6ZU5 - chains L50 and LB0 of the 74 polymer chains in the assembly; structure by electron microscopy, 2.90 A resolution.

# Chain L50
Molecule: 25S rRNA
Organism: Paranosema locustae
Sequence (2639 nucleotides; each row starts with the number of its first residue):
     1 ACACACCCCGGUGGGGGAUCCCUCGGCCUGCGCGCCGGGCAAGGACGCGG
    51 ACGCACGCGAUAGACGGCACGAUCCUCAGACACGACUGCCGGUCUCCGAC
   101 AGCGGCGCAGCCGCAGACAACCCCCCGGACUUAAGCAUAUCACUAGGGGG
   151 CGGAGAAGAAACCAACAGGGAUUCCUGCAGUAGCGGCGAGCGAACAGGGA
   201 CGAGCCCGCAUGGCAAUCGGCAUCGCCGAGUUGUGACAGCGCACCGCGAA
   251 CGCCCCGGACAGGGCGGCCACAGAGGGCGACAGCCCCGUAGCAGCGCGCA
   301 GCGGAGCGAGUAGCGCUGCUUGGUCAUGCAGCGCGAAGCGGUGGUGGCGC
   351 CAUCGAAGGCUAAAUACGCCGCAGGACCGAUAGCGCACAAGUACCGCGAG
   401 GGGACGGCGACGAGCAGCCCGCAGGGGCGGCGAAAGCGUGAAACCACCGG
   451 GGCGCCCACUUGUGGGCCCCGUCUUGAAACACGGACCAAGGAGUGCAUGU
   501 GCGCAGCGAGUCCGCUCCGCGGCGCAGCGAAGGCCAUCGAGCUGCGCACA
   551 UGCGACCCGAUAGGCAGUGAACUACGCCUGGGCAGGGCGAAGCCCGCGGA
   601 AACGCAGGUGGAGGCCCCGAGCCGUUCUGACGUGCAAUUCGAUGGCGCGA
   651 CCUGGGCGUAGCGGCGAAAGACCAAUCGAACUGCCUGGUAGCUGGUUCCC
   701 UCCGAAAUGUCCCGCAGGACAGCGGGCGCCCCGCAGGUCUGCCGCGUAGA
   751 GCAAUGGCGCGGCGUCCGGCAGCGCCGGCGCACCCCCAAACUGCGAAGCG
   801 GCAGGGCGCGCGCAGCAGCGUGCGCGCGCACAACUGCGGGCGCCUAGUGG
   851 GCCGCCGCUGGUAAGCAGCGCCGGCAAUGAGGACACAACCUCGUGCGCGG
   901 GCAAGGGACCCCAGCUGCGCACACAGACGAAGGGCGCGGGCGCGUCGCGA
   951 CAGCAGGGCGGUGGCCAUAGAGGUCGGCACCCGCUAAGAACCGUGUUGCA
  1001 ACGUACCUGCCGAACACGCCCGCCCCGAAAAUGGACGGUGCUCAGCGCAG
  1051 CCCCGACCCCGCGCACGCACAGCGUGGUAGGAGGGCGCGCCGGCGCCGCA
  1101 GAAGCGCAUGCGUGCGCAUGCGUGGAGGCACCCGCGGCGCAGAUCUUGGU
  1151 GGCAGUAGCACACUCGGGCGCGAGCCCCGAGGGCCGGGAGACGGGUUCUU
  1201 CCGCCAGGCCGCUCCGCGGAAGGUGAGCCGGGUCCUAAGGACGCGCUGGC
  1251 CCGCAACCGACAGGCAAGCGGGCACACAUUCCCGCGCCGUGUGCCAUGCG
  1301 GCAACGCACCGUGCGCGGCCGGGCGCAGGGCUGGCGCCGGGGGCCCUCCU
  1351 CCCCCGCAAAGCGGCCCGCCUGCGGACUCUUGCAGCACGAGGCAGCCCGC
  1401 GCCGCGUGGCGGGGCCGUCGCCGCGCGCCAGGACUCGCCCCCCGUGAAGC
  1451 CCCGCGCACGCACACACACGCCCGUACCAAUCCGCACCAGGGCUCCAGGG
  1501 CGCGCACCCCACGGCCAGGGCCCACGCAGGUUUGGGAAUUCGGCAAGCUG
  1551 GAUCCGCAACCUCGGGACAAGGAUUGGCUCCGGGCGCCGGAGCUGUCGCU
  1601 UCCAAGGGGAAUCCGACUGUUUAGUAAAAACAUAGCCUUGCGCCGCACGC
  1651 AAGGUGAAUUCUGCCCAGUGCCCGGGACGUCACGCCGGCGCGACCCGCGC
  1701 ACGCACGGGUCAACGGCGGGAGUAACUAUGACUCUCUUAAGGUAGCCAAA
  1751 CGCCUCGUCAUCUAAUUAGUGACGCGCAUGAAUGGAGCAACGAGAUUCCC
  1801 ACUGUCCCUACCUGCUCCCCAGCGAACCCACUGCCAAGGGAACGGGCUUG
  1851 GCGCAGUCAGCGGGGAAAGAAGACCCUGUUGAGCUUGACUCUAGUGUGGG
  1901 GCCGCGGCGCGCCGCGCCGGCGUAGGCAGGUGGGAGGUGCGCCGUGAGUG
  1951 AAAGACCACUGCGCGCGCGCGCGCCCGCUUCGCGCAGCAACGCCCCCAGA
  2001 UGGGGAGUUUGGCUGGGGCGGCACGUCUGCUAGACCCCAACGCAGACGUC
  2051 CUACGGUGGGCUCAGCGCGGACAGAACCCGCGCGUCGAGCACAAGGGCAA
  2101 ACGCCCGCCUCACGGCGCCCCCCCGGGUGCCGGCGGGAAACCGGGGCCUA
  2151 GCGAUCCCUCGCGCAUGCACGCCGCGUCGCGGGGGUGGCUGAAAAGUUAC
  2201 CACAGGGAUAACUGGCUUGUGGCGGCCAAGCGUCCGCAGCGACGCCGCUU
  2251 UUUGAUUCUUCGAUGUCGGCUCUUCCUAGCAUGGCGUGGCAGCGCGCGCC
  2301 AAGUGUUGGAUUGUUCACCCACUGACAGGGAACGUGAGCUGGGUUUAGAC
  2351 CGUCGUGAGACAGGUUAGUUUUACCCUACUGAGCGCGGACACACCGGGCA
  2401 GCGCGGGCUAGUACGAGAGGAACGCCCGUGCGGGGCCGCUGGUCCGCGCC
  2451 UGUCCGACAGGGCAGGUGCGCCGCUACGCCCCGUGCGUGUACGGCUGGAC
  2501 GCCUCUAAGCCGGAGCCGCCCCCCCGUGUGUCUAAACCCCUGGUUUCCGC
  2551 CCCCCGCGACCACGACGCGGCCGGGGGCUGGUGCUGUGCGCGUGCGAGCU
  2601 CUGCGAGCCGCUGAGGCUUCCAGACCCCUGCGGGGUGUU
Not modelled in the structure: 1-3, 771-773, 943-1016, 1357-1360, 1406-1425, 1676-1678, 1909-1973, 2385-2386, 2500-2501, 2538-2542, 2593, 2601-2602
Bound ions: Mg2+ site 1 near C21 (its only coordinating residue here); Mg2+ site 2 near A41 (its only coordinating residue here); Mg2+ site 3 near U61 (its only coordinating residue here); Mg2+ site 4: C65, G66; Mg2+ site 5: G128, C565 (shared with 2 residues of chain LN0); Mg2+ site 6: G135, C136, G1881; Mg2+ site 7: G135, C136; Mg2+ site 8 near C143 (its only coordinating residue here); Mg2+ site 9 near A156 (its only coordinating residue here); Mg2+ site 10 near G208 (its only coordinating residue here); Mg2+ site 11 near A249 (its only coordinating residue here); Mg2+ site 12 near G318 (its only coordinating residue here); 100 more Mg2+ sites not listed

# Chain LB0
Name: uL3
Organism: Paranosema locustae
Amino-acid sequence (385 residues; row label = number of the first residue in the row):
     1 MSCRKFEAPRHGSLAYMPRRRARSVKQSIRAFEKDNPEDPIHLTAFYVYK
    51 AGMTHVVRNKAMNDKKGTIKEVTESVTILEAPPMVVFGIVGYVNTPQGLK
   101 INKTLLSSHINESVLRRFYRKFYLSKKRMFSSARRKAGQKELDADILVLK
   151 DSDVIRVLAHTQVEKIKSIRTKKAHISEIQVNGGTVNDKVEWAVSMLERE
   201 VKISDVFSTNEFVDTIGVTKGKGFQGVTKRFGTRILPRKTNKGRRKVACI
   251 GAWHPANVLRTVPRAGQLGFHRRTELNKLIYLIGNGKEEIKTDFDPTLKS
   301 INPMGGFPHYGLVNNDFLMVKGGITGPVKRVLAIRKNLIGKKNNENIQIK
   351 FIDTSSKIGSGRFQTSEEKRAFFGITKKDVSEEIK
Not modelled in the structure: 1, 63-67, 133-137, 375-385
Bound ions: Mg2+: Lys-357 (shared with C2472(L50) of chain L50)

# How chain L50 and chain LB0 interact
Pairs across the interface - 329 pairs, chain L50 then chain LB0:
  C627(L50) with Arg-238(LB0), phosphate contact
  U628(L50) with Arg-238(LB0), salt bridge to the phosphate; Lys-239(LB0), phosphate contact
  A630(L50) with Asn-241(LB0), phosphate contact
  G632(L50) with Asn-241(LB0), base contact
  U1032(L50) with His-254(LB0), hydrogen bond to the base; Pro-255(LB0), base contact
  C1523(L50) with Phe-224(LB0), hydrogen bond to the sugar; Gln-225(LB0), sugar contact
  A1524(L50) with Phe-224(LB0), sugar contact; Gln-225(LB0), sugar contact; Gly-226(LB0), hydrogen bond to the phosphate; Ala-265(LB0), sugar contact
  C1525(L50) with Arg-245(LB0), salt bridge to the phosphate; Lys-246(LB0), sugar contact
  G1526(L50) with Gly-243(LB0), phosphate contact; Arg-244(LB0), hydrogen bond to the phosphate; Arg-245(LB0), hydrogen bond to the phosphate
  C1541(L50) with Lys-239(LB0), base contact
  G1542(L50) with Lys-239(LB0), hydrogen bond to the base
  C1544(L50) with Arg-238(LB0), hydrogen bond to the base
  A1545(L50) with Arg-238(LB0), hydrogen bond to the sugar
  U1805(L50) with Arg-238(LB0), phosphate contact
  C1806(L50) with Pro-237(LB0), phosphate contact; Arg-244(LB0), salt bridge to the phosphate
  C1807(L50) with Arg-234(LB0), salt bridge to the phosphate
  C1808(L50) with Arg-234(LB0), salt bridge to the phosphate
  U1809(L50) with Arg-234(LB0), salt bridge to the phosphate; Ile-235(LB0), hydrogen bond to the phosphate
  A1810(L50) with Ile-235(LB0), phosphate contact; Arg-245(LB0), salt bridge to the phosphate
  C1835(L50) with Asn-257(LB0), hydrogen bond to the phosphate
  C1843(L50) with His-254(LB0), base contact
  G1860(L50) with Phe-224(LB0), sugar contact; Ala-265(LB0), sugar contact
  C1861(L50) with Arg-264(LB0), hydrogen bond to the sugar
  G1862(L50) with Lys-246(LB0), salt bridge to the phosphate; Ile-250(LB0), phosphate contact
  G1863(L50) with Ile-250(LB0), base contact; Gly-251(LB0), sugar contact; Ala-252(LB0), hydrogen bond to the sugar; Trp-253(LB0), hydrogen bond to the sugar; Pro-255(LB0), hydrogen bond to the sugar; Ala-256(LB0), hydrogen bond to the base; Asn-257(LB0), hydrogen bond to the base; Val-258(LB0), base contact
  G1864(L50) with Trp-253(LB0), sugar contact; Ala-256(LB0), sugar contact
  G1865(L50) with Trp-253(LB0), phosphate contact
  A1866(L50) with Trp-253(LB0), sugar contact
  G2269(L50) with Lys-5(LB0), salt bridge to the phosphate
  C2270(L50) with Lys-5(LB0), phosphate contact; Phe-6(LB0), phosphate contact
  U2271(L50) with Leu-236(LB0), sugar contact; Ala-248(LB0), hydrogen bond to the sugar; Cys-249(LB0), hydrogen bond to the base
  C2272(L50) with Arg-4(LB0), base contact; His-11(LB0), salt bridge to the phosphate; Thr-233(LB0), phosphate contact; Arg-234(LB0), hydrogen bond to the phosphate; Val-247(LB0), sugar contact; Cys-249(LB0), base contact; Pro-263(LB0), sugar contact
  U2273(L50) with Arg-4(LB0), base contact; Arg-10(LB0), phosphate contact; His-11(LB0), hydrogen bond to the phosphate; Leu-259(LB0), sugar contact; Thr-261(LB0), hydrogen bond to the sugar; Val-262(LB0), sugar contact; Pro-263(LB0), sugar contact
  U2274(L50) with Arg-4(LB0), base contact; Arg-10(LB0), salt bridge to the phosphate; Leu-14(LB0), phosphate contact; Leu-259(LB0), sugar contact; Thr-261(LB0), sugar contact
  G2305(L50) with Pro-9(LB0), phosphate contact
  U2306(L50) with Glu-7(LB0), base contact; Ala-8(LB0), phosphate contact; Pro-9(LB0), phosphate contact
  U2307(L50) with Phe-6(LB0), phosphate contact; Glu-7(LB0), hydrogen bond to the phosphate
  U2315(L50) with Lys-5(LB0), phosphate contact
  C2316(L50) with Lys-5(LB0), salt bridge to the phosphate
  G2329(L50) with Cys-3(LB0), hydrogen bond to the base
  G2330(L50) with Ser-2(LB0), phosphate contact; Cys-3(LB0), hydrogen bond to the phosphate
  A2331(L50) with Ser-2(LB0), hydrogen bond to the base; Ala-252(LB0), base contact; His-254(LB0), hydrogen bond to the sugar
  A2332(L50) with Trp-253(LB0), stacking on the base; His-254(LB0), hydrogen bond to the phosphate
  C2333(L50) with Ser-2(LB0), phosphate contact
  G2334(L50) with Ser-2(LB0), hydrogen bond to the phosphate; Cys-249(LB0), hydrogen bond to the base; Ala-252(LB0), sugar contact; Trp-253(LB0), hydrogen bond to the sugar
  U2335(L50) with Cys-249(LB0), hydrogen bond to the sugar; Trp-253(LB0), phosphate contact
  A2337(L50) with Lys-242(LB0), hydrogen bond to the phosphate
  G2338(L50) with Lys-242(LB0), phosphate contact; Ala-248(LB0), base contact
  C2339(L50) with Thr-240(LB0), sugar contact; Asn-241(LB0), hydrogen bond to the phosphate; Lys-242(LB0), salt bridge to the phosphate
  U2340(L50) with Lys-239(LB0), hydrogen bond to the phosphate; Asn-241(LB0), phosphate contact
  G2341(L50) with Lys-239(LB0), salt bridge to the phosphate
  A2378(L50) with Asn-257(LB0), sugar contact; Val-258(LB0), hydrogen bond to the sugar
  C2379(L50) with Val-258(LB0), sugar contact; Leu-259(LB0), sugar contact; Arg-260(LB0), phosphate contact; Arg-264(LB0), sugar contact
  U2380(L50) with Arg-230(LB0), hydrogen bond to the sugar; Arg-260(LB0), phosphate contact; Arg-264(LB0), sugar contact; Ala-265(LB0), hydrogen bond to the sugar; Gly-266(LB0), sugar contact
  G2381(L50) with Pro-18(LB0), phosphate contact; Arg-19(LB0), hydrogen bond to the phosphate; Arg-230(LB0), salt bridge to the phosphate; Gln-267(LB0), hydrogen bond to the sugar
  A2382(L50) with Arg-20(LB0), salt bridge to the phosphate; Arg-21(LB0), hydrogen bond to the phosphate
  G2383(L50) with Arg-21(LB0), salt bridge to the phosphate
  G2388(L50) with Met-129(LB0), base contact
  A2389(L50) with Arg-117(LB0), sugar contact; Phe-118(LB0), hydrogen bond to the sugar; Arg-120(LB0), salt bridge to the phosphate
  C2390(L50) with Arg-117(LB0), sugar contact; Phe-118(LB0), sugar contact; Ile-176(LB0), sugar contact
  A2391(L50) with Lys-26(LB0), salt bridge to the phosphate; Leu-158(LB0), sugar contact; Ile-176(LB0), phosphate contact; Ser-177(LB0), phosphate contact; Glu-178(LB0), hydrogen bond to the sugar
  C2392(L50) with Ser-28(LB0), hydrogen bond to the phosphate; Tyr-92(LB0), hydrogen bond to the sugar; Ile-101(LB0), sugar contact; Arg-156(LB0), hydrogen bond to the phosphate; Ser-177(LB0), phosphate contact; Glu-178(LB0), hydrogen bond to the phosphate
  A2393(L50) with Tyr-92(LB0), sugar contact; Leu-99(LB0), hydrogen bond to the sugar; Arg-156(LB0), salt bridge to the phosphate
  C2394(L50) with Gln-97(LB0), sugar contact; Gly-98(LB0), phosphate contact; Leu-99(LB0), hydrogen bond to the phosphate
  G2398(L50) with Leu-14(LB0), hydrogen bond to the sugar; Ala-15(LB0), hydrogen bond to the base; Met-17(LB0), hydrogen bond to the sugar; Arg-260(LB0), hydrogen bond to the phosphate
  C2399(L50) with Leu-14(LB0), phosphate contact; Ala-15(LB0), sugar contact; Arg-260(LB0), salt bridge to the phosphate
  A2400(L50) with Gly-12(LB0), base contact; Ser-13(LB0), hydrogen bond to the base
  G2428(L50) with Lys-60(LB0), salt bridge to the phosphate
  G2432(L50) with Pro-9(LB0), sugar contact; Arg-10(LB0), phosphate contact
  G2433(L50) with Arg-10(LB0), phosphate contact; His-11(LB0), phosphate contact; Gly-12(LB0), hydrogen bond to the phosphate; Ser-13(LB0), hydrogen bond to the phosphate
  G2434(L50) with Gly-12(LB0), phosphate contact; Ser-13(LB0), hydrogen bond to the phosphate; Tyr-16(LB0), sugar contact; Arg-19(LB0), salt bridge to the phosphate; Arg-273(LB0), hydrogen bond to the phosphate; Glu-275(LB0), hydrogen bond to the base
  G2435(L50) with Arg-19(LB0), salt bridge to the phosphate; Thr-219(LB0), phosphate contact; His-271(LB0), phosphate contact; Arg-273(LB0), salt bridge to the phosphate; Thr-325(LB0), hydrogen bond to the sugar
  C2436(L50) with Lys-50(LB0), hydrogen bond to the phosphate; Met-53(LB0), hydrogen bond to the sugar; Thr-219(LB0), phosphate contact; Lys-220(LB0), hydrogen bond to the phosphate; Lys-222(LB0), salt bridge to the phosphate; Gly-323(LB0), sugar contact; Ile-324(LB0), sugar contact; Thr-325(LB0), sugar contact; Gly-326(LB0), hydrogen bond to the phosphate
  C2437(L50) with Lys-50(LB0), salt bridge to the phosphate; Met-53(LB0), sugar contact; Lys-220(LB0), salt bridge to the phosphate; Gly-326(LB0), phosphate contact
  G2438(L50) with Met-53(LB0), sugar contact; Thr-54(LB0), hydrogen bond to the sugar; His-55(LB0), hydrogen bond to the sugar; Ser-75(LB0), base contact; Lys-357(LB0), phosphate contact
  C2439(L50) with His-55(LB0), sugar contact
  C2471(L50) with Ile-358(LB0), sugar contact; Gly-359(LB0), hydrogen bond to the phosphate
  C2472(L50) with His-309(LB0), hydrogen bond to the sugar; Lys-357(LB0), phosphate contact; Ile-358(LB0), sugar contact; Gly-359(LB0), hydrogen bond to the phosphate
  G2473(L50) with His-309(LB0), salt bridge to the phosphate
  C2474(L50) with Lys-220(LB0), salt bridge to the phosphate; Lys-229(LB0), phosphate contact
  U2475(L50) with Lys-222(LB0), phosphate contact; Lys-229(LB0), salt bridge to the phosphate
  C2479(L50) with Ser-75(LB0), hydrogen bond to the sugar
  C2480(L50) with Lys-278(LB0), sugar contact; Lys-321(LB0), phosphate contact; Gly-322(LB0), sugar contact
  C2481(L50) with Glu-275(LB0), base contact; Leu-276(LB0), hydrogen bond to the sugar; Asn-277(LB0), sugar contact; Lys-278(LB0), sugar contact; Lys-321(LB0), phosphate contact
  C2482(L50) with Asn-277(LB0), hydrogen bond to the phosphate; Lys-341(LB0), salt bridge to the phosphate
  G2483(L50) with Asp-214(LB0), base contact; Leu-276(LB0), base contact; Asn-277(LB0), hydrogen bond to the base; Asn-337(LB0), base contact; Ile-339(LB0), base contact; Lys-341(LB0), sugar contact
  U2484(L50) with Ile-339(LB0), base contact
  C2521(L50) with Ala-31(LB0), phosphate contact; Arg-335(LB0), hydrogen bond to the phosphate; Leu-338(LB0), sugar contact
  C2522(L50) with Tyr-16(LB0), hydrogen bond to the sugar; Ala-31(LB0), phosphate contact; Thr-274(LB0), hydrogen bond to the phosphate; Arg-335(LB0), salt bridge to the phosphate
  C2523(L50) with Ala-15(LB0), sugar contact; Tyr-16(LB0), sugar contact; Arg-30(LB0), salt bridge to the phosphate; Arg-272(LB0), salt bridge to the phosphate; Thr-274(LB0), hydrogen bond to the phosphate
  C2524(L50) with Pro-18(LB0), sugar contact; Arg-20(LB0), phosphate contact; Arg-30(LB0), salt bridge to the phosphate; Arg-272(LB0), phosphate contact
  C2525(L50) with Arg-20(LB0), salt bridge to the phosphate; Arg-23(LB0), salt bridge to the phosphate
  G2526(L50) with Arg-23(LB0), salt bridge to the phosphate
  U2529(L50) with Lys-100(LB0), hydrogen bond to the sugar
  G2530(L50) with Ile-101(LB0), sugar contact; Thr-104(LB0), hydrogen bond to the sugar
  U2531(L50) with Leu-106(LB0), sugar contact
  C2532(L50) with Met-129(LB0), base contact; Phe-130(LB0), hydrogen bond to the sugar
  U2533(L50) with Arg-128(LB0), sugar contact; Met-129(LB0), sugar contact; Phe-130(LB0), sugar contact; Ser-131(LB0), hydrogen bond to the phosphate; Ser-132(LB0), hydrogen bond to the phosphate
  A2534(L50) with Arg-128(LB0), salt bridge to the phosphate
  C2547(L50) with Lys-126(LB0), hydrogen bond to the sugar
  C2548(L50) with Lys-126(LB0), salt bridge to the phosphate
  G2549(L50) with Lys-126(LB0), salt bridge to the phosphate; Arg-128(LB0), phosphate contact
  C2550(L50) with Tyr-119(LB0), hydrogen bond to the phosphate; Ser-125(LB0), hydrogen bond to the phosphate; Lys-126(LB0), hydrogen bond to the phosphate; Lys-127(LB0), hydrogen bond to the phosphate; Arg-128(LB0), hydrogen bond to the phosphate
  C2551(L50) with Tyr-119(LB0), phosphate contact; Arg-120(LB0), hydrogen bond to the phosphate; Lys-121(LB0), phosphate contact
  C2552(L50) with Arg-120(LB0), salt bridge to the phosphate
  A2559(L50) with Ile-169(LB0), base contact; Pro-327(LB0), sugar contact; Lys-329(LB0), base contact; Arg-330(LB0), hydrogen bond to the phosphate
  C2560(L50) with Thr-219(LB0), phosphate contact; Lys-220(LB0), phosphate contact; Gly-221(LB0), hydrogen bond to the phosphate; Phe-270(LB0), sugar contact; Pro-327(LB0), phosphate contact; Arg-330(LB0), salt bridge to the phosphate
  C2561(L50) with Arg-21(LB0), sugar contact; Gly-221(LB0), phosphate contact; Lys-222(LB0), phosphate contact; Gly-223(LB0), hydrogen bond to the phosphate; Gln-267(LB0), phosphate contact
  A2562(L50) with Gly-223(LB0), phosphate contact; Phe-224(LB0), hydrogen bond to the phosphate
  G2564(L50) with Arg-21(LB0), hydrogen bond to the base
  A2565(L50) with Arg-21(LB0), hydrogen bond to the base
  G2567(L50) with Arg-120(LB0), salt bridge to the phosphate
  C2568(L50) with Arg-117(LB0), salt bridge to the phosphate; Arg-170(LB0), hydrogen bond to the sugar; Thr-171(LB0), hydrogen bond to the sugar; Lys-173(LB0), salt bridge to the phosphate
  G2569(L50) with Arg-116(LB0), salt bridge to the phosphate; Lys-121(LB0), base contact; Arg-170(LB0), sugar contact; Thr-171(LB0), phosphate contact; Lys-172(LB0), hydrogen bond to the phosphate; Lys-173(LB0), hydrogen bond to the phosphate
  G2570(L50) with Arg-116(LB0), salt bridge to the phosphate; Lys-121(LB0), base contact; Tyr-123(LB0), base contact
  C2571(L50) with Tyr-123(LB0), phosphate contact
  C2572(L50) with Lys-172(LB0), hydrogen bond to the sugar
  G2581(L50) with Gly-305(LB0), base contact
  U2582(L50) with Met-304(LB0), phosphate contact; Gly-305(LB0), sugar contact; Ser-356(LB0), hydrogen bond to the sugar; Ile-358(LB0), sugar contact; Ser-366(LB0), hydrogen bond to the phosphate; Lys-369(LB0), salt bridge to the phosphate
  G2583(L50) with Met-304(LB0), phosphate contact; Ser-356(LB0), hydrogen bond to the phosphate; Ile-358(LB0), sugar contact; Gly-359(LB0), sugar contact; Phe-363(LB0), phosphate contact; Lys-369(LB0), salt bridge to the phosphate
  C2584(L50) with Ser-360(LB0), phosphate contact
  G2613(L50) with Phe-372(LB0), base contact; Phe-373(LB0), hydrogen bond to the base
  C2620(L50) with Pro-308(LB0), sugar contact; His-309(LB0), hydrogen bond to the sugar; Ile-358(LB0), sugar contact
  C2621(L50) with Gly-305(LB0), sugar contact; Phe-307(LB0), sugar contact; His-309(LB0), phosphate contact; Tyr-310(LB0), sugar contact; Gly-311(LB0), phosphate contact
  A2622(L50) with Ser-168(LB0), phosphate contact
  G2623(L50) with Lys-167(LB0), salt bridge to the phosphate
Other interface residues (no listed pair), chain L50 (140 interface residues in all): C1834, A1836, A1859, U2264, G2308, U2371, U2372, C2431, A2535, C2554, C2563, C2566, G2573, G2574
Other interface residues (no listed pair), chain LB0 (161 interface residues in all): Ala-22, Val-25, Leu-124, Thr-228, Leu-268, Gly-306, Leu-312, Val-328, Gly-361

# Summary
Chain L50 and chain LB0 form an interface of 140 and 161 residues respectively; the contacts include 104
hydrogen bonds, 52 salt bridges and 1 aromatic stacking contact. Polar contacts include
U1032(L50)/His-254(LB0), G1542(L50)/Lys-239(LB0) and C1544(L50)/Arg-238(LB0). C65(L50) and G66(L50) coordinate
Mg2+ site 4.
Here chain L50 is 25S rRNA and chain LB0 is uL3, both from Paranosema locustae. Entry 6ZU5 (Structure of the
Paranosema locustae ribosome in complex with Lso2) was determined by electron microscopy.
